8CXC - chains M and A of the 4 polymer chains in the assembly; structure by X-ray diffraction, 4.31 A resolution (low resolution: residue-level contacts below are approximate; hydrogen-bond / salt-bridge calls are withheld).

Chain M:
Molecule: Mesothelin, cleaved form
Source organism: Homo sapiens
UniProt: Q13421 (MSLN_HUMAN); numbering as in UniProt (aligned over 296-605)
Amino-acid sequence (327 residues; each row starts with the number of its first residue):
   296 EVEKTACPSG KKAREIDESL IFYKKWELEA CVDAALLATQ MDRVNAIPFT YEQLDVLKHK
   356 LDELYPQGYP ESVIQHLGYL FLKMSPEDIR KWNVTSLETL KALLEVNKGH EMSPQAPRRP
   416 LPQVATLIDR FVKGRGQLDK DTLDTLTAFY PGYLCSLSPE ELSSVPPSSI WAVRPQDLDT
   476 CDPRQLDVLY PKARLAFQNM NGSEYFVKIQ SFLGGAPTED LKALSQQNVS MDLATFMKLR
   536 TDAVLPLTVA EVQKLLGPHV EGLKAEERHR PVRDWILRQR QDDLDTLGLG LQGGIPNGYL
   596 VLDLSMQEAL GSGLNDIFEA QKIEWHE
Unresolved in the structure: 296-301, 590-622
Differences from the reference sequence: expression tag (606-622)
UniProt features mapped onto this chain:
  - glycosylation (N-linked (GlcNAc...) asparagine): Asn388, Asn496, Asn523
Disulfides: Cys302-Cys326, Cys450-Cys476

Chain A:
Molecule: scFv Amatuximab
Source organism: Mus musculus
Notes: antibody fragment or engineered binder
Amino-acid sequence (234 residues; row label = number of the first residue in the row):
     2 DIELTQSPAI MSASPGEKVT MTCSASSSVS YMHWYQQKSG TSPKRWIYDT SKLASGVPGR
    62 FSGSGSGNSY SLTISSVEAE DDATYYCQQW SKHPLTFGSG TKVEIKGSGL VPRGSGSVQL
   122 QQSGPELEKP GASVKISCKA SGYSFTGYTM NWVKQSHGKS LEWIGLITPY NGASSYNQKF
   182 RGKATLTVDK SSSTAYMDLL SLTSEDSAVY FCARGGYDGR GFDYWGSGTP VTVS
Unresolved in the structure: 57-59, 109-118
Disulfides: Cys24-Cys88, Cys139-Cys213

Chain M / chain A interface:
Residue-residue contacts (19):
  Glu313(M) - His94(A)
  Phe317(M) - Trp91(A)
  Phe317(M) - Ser92(A)
  Phe317(M) - His94(A)
  Phe317(M) - Leu96(A)
  Lys319(M) - Tyr32(A)
  Lys319(M) - Asp219(A)
  Lys320(M) - Asp219(A)
  Ala341(M) - Ala174(A)
  Pro343(M) - Thr169(A)
  Pro343(M) - Ala174(A)
  Pro343(M) - Ser175(A)
  Pro343(M) - Ser176(A)
  Phe344(M) - Thr169(A)
  Tyr346(M) - Gly148(A)
  Tyr374(M) - Asn172(A)
  Leu377(M) - Tyr171(A)
  Val401(M) - Tyr171(A)
  Gly404(M) - Tyr171(A)
Other interface residues (no listed pair), chain M (19 interface residues in all): Ser314, Ile316, Tyr318, Trp321, Asn340, Ile342, Thr345
Other interface residues (no listed pair), chain A (19 interface residues in all): Asp50, Lys93, Pro95, Thr150, Trp164, Leu167

In short:
The chain M/chain A interface involves 19 residues from each chain.
Chain M is Mesothelin, cleaved form (Homo sapiens) and chain A is scFv Amatuximab (Mus musculus); the
structure, Novel Anti-Mesothelin Antibodies Enable Crystallography of the Intact Mesothelin Ectodo- main and
Engineering of Potent, T ..., was determined by X-ray diffraction, deposited together with 8CYH and 8CZ8.
